5T6U - chain A; structure by X-ray diffraction, 2.90 A resolution.

== Chain A ==
Protein: Cathepsin K
Organism: Mus musculus
Notes: EC 3.4.22.38
UniProtKB: P55097 (CATK_MOUSE); residues 1-215 here correspond to UniProt positions 115-329 (UniProt number = residue number + 114)
Sequence (215 residues; row label = number of the first residue in the row):
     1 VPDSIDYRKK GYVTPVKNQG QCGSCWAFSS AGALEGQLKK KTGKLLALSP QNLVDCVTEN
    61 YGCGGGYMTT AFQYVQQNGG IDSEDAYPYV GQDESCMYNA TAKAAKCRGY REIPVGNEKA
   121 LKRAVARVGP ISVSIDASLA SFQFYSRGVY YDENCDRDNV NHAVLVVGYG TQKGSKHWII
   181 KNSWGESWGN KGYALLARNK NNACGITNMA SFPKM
Disulfides: Cys-22/Cys-63, Cys-56/Cys-96, Cys-155/Cys-204
Covalent attachments: N-acetylglucosamine (NAG) linked to Asn-99
UniProt features mapped onto this chain:
  - active site: Cys-25, His-162, Asn-182
  - glycosylation: Asn-99 (N-linked (GlcNAc...) asparagine)

== Summary ==
Covalently linked N-acetylglucosamine: at Asn-99. Curated annotation (UniProt) lists 3 active-site residues.
Chain A is Cathepsin K (Mus musculus); the structure, Crystal structure of mouse cathepsin K at 2.9 Angstroms
resolution, was determined by X-ray diffraction together with 5TDI and 5TUN from the same study.
